Entry 6KWB (X-ray diffraction, 2.52 A resolution); this record covers chain A.

== Chain A ==
Protein: 2-oxoglutarate (2OG) and Fe(II)-dependent oxygenase superfamily protein
From: Arabidopsis thaliana
UniProt: Q9XI75 (Q9XI75_ARATH); numbering as in UniProt (aligned over 9-277)
Sequence (270 residues; row label = number of the first residue in the row):
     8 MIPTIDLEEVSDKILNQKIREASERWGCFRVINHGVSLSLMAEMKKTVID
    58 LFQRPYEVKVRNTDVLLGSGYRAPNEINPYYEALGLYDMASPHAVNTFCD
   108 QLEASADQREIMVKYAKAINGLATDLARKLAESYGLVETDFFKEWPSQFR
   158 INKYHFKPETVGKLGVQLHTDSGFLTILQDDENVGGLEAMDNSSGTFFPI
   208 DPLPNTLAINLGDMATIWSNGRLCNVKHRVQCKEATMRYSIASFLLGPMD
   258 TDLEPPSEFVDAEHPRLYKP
Disordered / not traced: 275-277
Sequence notes: initiating methionine (8)
Metal / ion sites: Mg2+: D178 (together with 2-oxoglutaric acid)
Ligand contacts: 2-oxoglutaric acid (AKG): N159, Y161, H176, D178, L185, D187, L194, H235, R245, S247, A249, F251

== Summary ==
Chain A binds 2-oxoglutaric acid.
Chain A is 2-oxoglutarate (2OG) and Fe(II)-dependent oxygenase superfamily protein (Arabidopsis thaliana); the
structure, AtDAO1(dioxygenase for auxin oxidation 1 from Arabidopsis thaliana) - 2-oxoglutarate binray
complex, was determined by X-ray diffraction, deposited together with 6KWA.
